4UDD - chains A and B; structure by X-ray diffraction, 1.80 A resolution.

Chain A:
Protein: Glucocorticoid receptor
Source organism: Homo sapiens
Notes: fragment: ligand binding domain
Reference sequence: P04150 (GCR_HUMAN); residue numbers follow UniProt; this construct covers 500-777
Amino-acid sequence (280 residues; each row starts with the number of its first residue):
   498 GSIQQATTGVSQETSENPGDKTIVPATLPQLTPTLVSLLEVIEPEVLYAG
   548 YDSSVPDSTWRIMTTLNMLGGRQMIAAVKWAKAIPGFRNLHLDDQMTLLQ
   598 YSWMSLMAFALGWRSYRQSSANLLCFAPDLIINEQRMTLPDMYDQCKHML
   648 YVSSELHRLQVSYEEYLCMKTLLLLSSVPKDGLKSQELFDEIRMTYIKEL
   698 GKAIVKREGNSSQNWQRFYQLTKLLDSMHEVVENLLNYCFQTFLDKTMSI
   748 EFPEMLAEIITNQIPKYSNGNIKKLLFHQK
Unresolved in the structure: 498-528
Differences from the reference sequence: expression tag (498-499); engineered mutation Asp517 (Asn in P04150), Met571 (Val in P04150), Ser602 (Phe in P04150), Asp638 (Cys in P04150)
Small-molecule neighbours:
  - CPS (3-[(3-cholamidopropyl)dimethylammonio]-1-propanesulfonate), molecule 1: Thr556, Trp557, Met560, Asp641, Gln642, Asn731, Tyr735, Gln738, Thr739, Met745, Ile747
  - CPS, molecule 2: Tyr640, Lys644, His645, Tyr648, Ser724, Glu727, Val728
  - CPS, molecule 3: Met691, Ile694, Lys695, Gly698, Val702, Ser708, Asn711, Trp712, Phe715
  - desisobuytyryl ciclesonide (CV7): Ile559, Met560, Leu563, Asn564, Leu566, Gly567, Gln570, Trp600, Met601, Met604, Ala605, Leu608, Arg611, Phe623, Ile629, Met639, Gln642, Cys643, Met646, Leu732, Tyr735, Cys736, Thr739, Ile747, Phe749, Leu753

Chain B:
Protein: Nuclear receptor coactivator 2
Reference sequence: Q15596 (NCOA2_HUMAN); numbering as in UniProt (aligned over 740-753)
Amino-acid sequence (14 residues; each row starts with the number of its first residue):
   740 KENALLRYLLDKDD
Unresolved in the structure: 740

Interface between chain A and chain B:
Contacting residue pairs (28; chain A residue first):
  Val575(A) - Leu745(B)  hydrophobic
  Val575(A) - Leu748(B)  hydrophobic
  Val575(A) - Leu749(B)  hydrophobic
  Lys576(A) - Asp753(B)
  Lys579(A) - Leu748(B)  hydrogen bond (side chain-backbone)
  Lys579(A) - Leu749(B)  hydrogen bond (side chain-backbone)
  Lys579(A) - Lys751(B)  hydrogen bond (side chain-backbone)
  Lys579(A) - Asp753(B)  hydrogen bond (side chain-backbone)
  Arg585(A) - Leu749(B)  hydrogen bond (side chain-backbone)
  Leu589(A) - Arg746(B)
  Leu589(A) - Leu749(B)  hydrophobic
  Leu589(A) - Asp750(B)
  Gln592(A) - Leu749(B)
  Met593(A) - Asn742(B)
  Met593(A) - Leu745(B)
  Met593(A) - Arg746(B)
  Met593(A) - Leu749(B)  hydrophobic
  Leu596(A) - Leu749(B)  hydrophobic
  Gln597(A) - Asn742(B)  hydrogen bond
  Gln597(A) - Leu745(B)
  Glu751(A) - Leu744(B)
  Met752(A) - Leu744(B)  hydrophobic
  Met752(A) - Leu748(B)  hydrophobic
  Glu755(A) - Asn742(B)
  Glu755(A) - Ala743(B)  hydrogen bond (side chain-backbone)
  Glu755(A) - Leu744(B)  hydrogen bond (side chain-backbone)
  Glu755(A) - Leu745(B)  hydrogen bond (side chain-backbone)
  Asn759(A) - Asn742(B)  hydrogen bond
Interface residues without a listed pair, chain A (15 interface residues in all): Ile572, Phe584

Overview:
Chain A and chain B form an interface of 15 and 10 residues respectively, with 10 hydrogen bonds. Among the
polar pairs are Lys579(A)-Leu748(B), Lys579(A)-Leu749(B) and Lys579(A)-Lys751(B). Chain A binds 3 copies of
compound CPS and desisobuytyryl ciclesonide.
Here chain A is Glucocorticoid receptor (Homo sapiens) and chain B is Nuclear receptor coactivator 2. Entry
4UDD (GR in complex with desisobutyrylciclesonide) was determined by X-ray diffraction, deposited together
with 4UDA, 4UDB and 4UDC.
